3B74 - chain A; structure by X-ray diffraction, 1.90 A resolution.

Chain A:
Protein: Uncharacterized protein YKL091C
From: Saccharomyces cerevisiae
UniProtKB: P33324 (YKJ1_YEAST); residue numbers follow UniProt; this construct covers 1-310
Chain sequence (320 residues; numbered -9 to 310; the number before each row is that of its first residue; numbers below 1 keep their minus sign (Met-9 is residue -9)):
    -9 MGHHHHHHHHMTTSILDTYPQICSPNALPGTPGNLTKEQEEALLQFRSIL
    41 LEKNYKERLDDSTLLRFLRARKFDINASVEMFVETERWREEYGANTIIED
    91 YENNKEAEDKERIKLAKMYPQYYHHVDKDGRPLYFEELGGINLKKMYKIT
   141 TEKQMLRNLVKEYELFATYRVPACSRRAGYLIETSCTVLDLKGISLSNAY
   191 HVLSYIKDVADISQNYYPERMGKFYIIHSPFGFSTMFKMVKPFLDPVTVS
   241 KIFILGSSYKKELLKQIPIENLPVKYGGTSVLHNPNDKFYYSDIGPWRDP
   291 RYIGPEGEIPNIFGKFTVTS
Disordered / not traced: -9 to 3
Sequence notes: expression tag (-9 to 0)
Reported in the primary citation:
  - binding site for the ligand PEE: Tyr113, Ser175, Thr177, Phe223, Phe227, Val230, Leu234, Thr238
  - contacts within the chain: Lys197-Phe233

Summary:
From the paper: a binding site for the ligand PEE at Tyr113, Ser175 and Thr177 among others; contacts within
the chain involving Lys197 and Phe233.
Chain A is Uncharacterized protein YKL091C (Saccharomyces cerevisiae); the structure, Crystal Structure of
Yeast Sec14 Homolog Sfh1 in Complex with Phosphatidylethanolamine, was determined by X-ray diffraction,
deposited together with 3B7N, 3B7Q and 3B7Z.
